7NDG - chains F and N of the 12 polymer chains in the assembly; structure by electron microscopy, 5.98 A resolution (low resolution: residue-level contacts below are approximate; hydrogen-bond / salt-bridge calls are withheld).

== Chain F ==
Protein: Repulsive Guidance Molecule B (C-terminal region)
Source organism: Homo sapiens
UniProt: Q6NW40 (RGMB_HUMAN); residue numbers follow UniProt; this construct covers 169-412
Chain sequence (252 residues; row label = number of the first residue in the row):
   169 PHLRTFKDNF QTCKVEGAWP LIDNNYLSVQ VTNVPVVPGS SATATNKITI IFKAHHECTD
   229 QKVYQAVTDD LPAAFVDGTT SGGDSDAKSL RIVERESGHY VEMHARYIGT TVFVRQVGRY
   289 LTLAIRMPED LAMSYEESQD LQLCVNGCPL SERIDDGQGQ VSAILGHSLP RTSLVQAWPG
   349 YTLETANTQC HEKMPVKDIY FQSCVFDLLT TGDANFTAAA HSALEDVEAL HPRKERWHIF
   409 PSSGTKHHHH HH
Unresolved in the structure: 264-267, 324-420
Disulfide bonds: Cys181-Cys316
Sequence notes: expression tag (413-420)
Curated features (UniProtKB/Swiss-Prot):
  - glycosylation: Asn383 (N-linked (GlcNAc...) asparagine)
  - mutagenesis: Ala186 (A186R: Severely impairs interaction with NEO1), Pro206 (P206N: Introduces a N-linked glycan; changes interaction with NEO1 from a 2:2 to a 1:1 stoichiometry)
Reported in the primary citation:
  - post-translational modification sites: Tyr268 (citing earlier work)
  - mutagenesis - A186R: decreased binding to Neogenin

== Chain N ==
Protein: RGM domain family member B
Source organism: Homo sapiens
UniProt: Q6NW40 (RGMB_HUMAN); the author numbering skips numbers that UniProt does not, so the offset changes along the chain: 53-142 = UniProt 53-142; 144-169 = UniProt 143-168
Chain sequence (119 residues; row label = number of the first residue in the row; note: 1 number in that range is skipped by the numbering (no residue carries it; nothing is unmodelled there)):
    50 ETGQCRIQKC TTDFVSLTSH LNSAVDGFDS EFCKALRAYA GCTQRTSKAC RGNLVYHSAV
   110 LGISDLMSQR NCSKDGPTSS TNPEVTHDPC NYH
   144 SHAGAREHRR GDQNPPSYLF CGLFGD
Unresolved in the structure: 50-137, 144-159
Sequence notes: expression tag (50-52)
Curated features (UniProtKB/Swiss-Prot):
  - site: Asp169 (Cleavage)
  - glycosylation: Asn120 (N-linked (GlcNAc...) asparagine)

== How chain F and chain N interact ==
Inter-chain disulfides: Cys226(F)-Cys139(N), Cys312(F)-Cys164(N)
Residue-residue contacts - 41 pairs, chain F then chain N:
  Pro169(F) - Leu166(N)
  Pro169(F) - Phe167(N)
  His170(F) - Gly165(N)
  His170(F) - Leu166(N)
  His170(F) - Phe167(N)
  His170(F) - Asp169(N)
  Leu171(F) - Gly165(N)
  Arg172(F) - Phe163(N)
  Arg172(F) - Cys164(N)
  Arg172(F) - Gly165(N)
  Thr173(F) - Phe163(N)
  Phe174(F) - Leu162(N)
  Phe174(F) - Phe163(N)
  Phe174(F) - Cys164(N)
  Leu189(F) - Leu166(N)
  Thr213(F) - Leu166(N)
  Cys226(F) - Cys139(N)  disulfide
  Ser257(F) - Cys139(N)
  Arg274(F) - Cys139(N)
  Arg274(F) - Asn140(N)
  Arg274(F) - Tyr141(N)
  Tyr275(F) - Cys139(N)
  Gly277(F) - Tyr161(N)
  Thr290(F) - Leu166(N)
  Leu291(F) - Gly165(N)
  Leu291(F) - Leu166(N)
  Ala292(F) - Cys164(N)
  Ile293(F) - Leu162(N)
  Ile293(F) - Phe163(N)
  Ile293(F) - Cys164(N)
  Arg294(F) - Tyr161(N)
  Arg294(F) - Leu162(N)
  Arg294(F) - Phe163(N)
  Met295(F) - Tyr161(N)
  Met295(F) - Leu162(N)
  Pro296(F) - Tyr141(N)
  Pro296(F) - Ser160(N)
  Glu297(F) - Ser160(N)
  Glu297(F) - Leu162(N)
  Leu299(F) - Tyr141(N)
  Cys312(F) - Cys164(N)  disulfide
Interface residues without a listed pair, chain F (26 interface residues in all): Val199, Glu225, Asp298
Interface residues without a listed pair, chain N (13 interface residues in all): Gly168

== Summary ==
26 residues of chain F and 13 residues of chain N are in contact, with 2 disulfide bonds. UniProt lists 2
mutagenesis sites on chain F. The paper reports that A186R of chain F reduces binding to Neogenin; a
modification site at Tyr268(F).
Here chain F is Repulsive Guidance Molecule B (C-terminal region) and chain N is RGM domain family member B,
both from Homo sapiens. Entry 7NDG (Cryo-EM structure of the ternary complex between Netrin-1, Neogenin and
Repulsive Guidance Molecule B) was determined by electron microscopy, deposited together with 7NE0 and 7NE1.
